5TKK - chains A and L of the 3 polymer chains in the assembly; structure by X-ray diffraction, 1.55 A resolution.

== Chain A ==
Molecule: HIV-1 fusion peptide residue 512-519
Amino-acid sequence (8 residues; each row starts with the number of its first residue):
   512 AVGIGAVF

== Chain L ==
Molecule: mouse antibody vFP5.01 light chain
Organism: Mus musculus
Notes: antibody fragment or engineered binder
Amino-acid sequence (214 residues; each row starts with the number of its first residue):
     1 DIVMTQSQKFMSTSVGDRVSITCKASQNVGSDVAWYQQKPGQSPKLLIYS
    51 ASNRYTGVPDRFTGSGSGTDFTLTINNMKSEDLADYFCQQYSSYPLTFGA
   101 GTKLELKRADAAPTVSIFPPSSEQLTSGGASVVCFLNNFYPKDINVKWKI
   151 DGSERQNGVLNSWTDQDSKDSTYSMSSTLTLTKDEYERHNSYTCEATHKT
   201 STSPIVKSFNRNEC
Disordered / not traced: 214
Cystine bridges: Cys23-Cys88, Cys134-Cys194

== Chain A / chain L interface ==
Pairs across the interface (12; chain A residue first):
  Ala512(A) - Asp32(L)  hydrogen bond (backbone-side chain)
  Ala512(A) - Tyr91(L)  hydrogen bond (backbone-backbone)
  Ala512(A) - Ser92(L)  hydrogen bond (backbone-backbone)
  Val513(A) - Tyr91(L)  hydrogen bond (backbone-backbone)
  Val513(A) - Ser92(L)
  Val513(A) - Ser93(L)
  Val513(A) - Tyr94(L)  hydrophobic
  Gly514(A) - Tyr94(L)  hydrogen bond (backbone-side chain)
  Ile515(A) - Ala34(L)  hydrophobic
  Ile515(A) - Tyr49(L)  hydrophobic
  Ile515(A) - Tyr91(L)  hydrophobic
  Gly516(A) - Tyr91(L)
Also at the interface, not in a pair above, chain L (10 interface residues in all): Tyr36, Leu46, Leu96

== Summary ==
Chain A and chain L form an interface of 5 and 10 residues respectively; the contacts include 5 hydrogen
bonds. Polar pairs include Ala512(A)-Asp32(L), Gly514(A)-Tyr94(L) and Ala512(A)-Tyr91(L).
Chain A is HIV-1 fusion peptide residue 512-519 and chain L is mouse antibody vFP5.01 light chain (Mus
musculus); the structure, Structure of mouse vaccination-elicited HIV neutralizing antibody vFP5.01 in complex
with HIV-1 fusion peptide residue 512-519, was determined by X-ray diffraction together with 5TKJ, 6CDE, 6CDI
and 6CDO from the same study.
